PDB entry 4HU5 | X-ray diffraction, 2.30 A resolution | chains A and B

== Chain A (and B) ==
Molecule: General control protein GCN4
Notes: chain B of this document is another copy of the same molecule, construct and numbering; everything in this record applies to it too
UniProt: P03069 (GCN4_YEAST); residues 1-33 here correspond to UniProt positions 249-281 (UniProt number = residue number + 248)
Sequence (35 residues; row label = number of the first residue in the row; numbering starts at 0):
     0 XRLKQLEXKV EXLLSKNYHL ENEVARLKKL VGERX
Disordered / not traced: 34 (chain B: 32-34)
Sequence notes: expression tag (0, 34); engineered mutation Leu2 (Met250 in P03069), UU4_7 (Asp255 in P03069), 19W_11 (Glu259 in P03069)
Modified positions: ACE (acetyl group) at position 0, UU4 ((2S)-2-amino-4-(L-serylamino)butanoic acid) at position 7, 19W (5-(aminooxy)-L-norvaline) at position 11, NH2 (amino group) at position 34; Leu2 (norleucine; NLE)
Curated features (UniProtKB/Swiss-Prot):
  - region: Leu5 to Leu26 (Leucine-zipper)

== How chain A and chain B interact ==
Contacting residue pairs - 34 pairs, chain A then chain B:
  Arg1(A) with Leu2(B); Glu6(B), salt bridge
  Leu2(A) with Arg1(B); Leu2(B); Leu5(B)
  Leu5(A) with Leu2(B); Leu5(B), hydrophobic; Glu6(B)
  Glu6(A) with Arg1(B), salt bridge; Leu5(B)
  Lys8(A) with Val9(B)
  Val9(A) with Lys8(B); Val9(B), hydrophobic; Leu12(B)
  Leu12(A) with Val9(B); Leu12(B), hydrophobic
  Leu13(A) with Leu12(B)
  Lys15(A) with Asn16(B)
  Asn16(A) with Leu12(B), hydrogen bond (side chain-backbone); Lys15(B); Asn16(B), hydrogen bond; Leu19(B)
  Leu19(A) with Asn16(B); Leu19(B), hydrophobic; Glu20(B)
  Glu20(A) with Leu19(B)
  Val23(A) with Glu22(B); Val23(B), hydrophobic
  Leu26(A) with Val23(B); Leu26(B), hydrophobic; Lys27(B)
  Leu29(A) with Val30(B), hydrophobic
  Val30(A) with Leu29(B), hydrophobic; Val30(B)
Interface residues without a listed pair, chain A (18 interface residues in all): Glu22, Lys27
Interface residues without a listed pair, chain B (18 interface residues in all): Leu13

== Summary ==
The chain A/chain B interface involves 18 residues from each chain; the contacts include 2 hydrogen bonds and
2 salt bridges. Polar pairs include Arg1(A)-Glu6(B), Asn16(A)-Leu12(B) and Asn16(A)-Asn16(B).
Both chains are General control protein GCN4. Entry 4HU5 (Oxime side-chain cross-links in the GCN4-p1 dimeric
coiled coil: Linear precursor) was determined by X-ray diffraction, deposited together with 4HU6.
